Entry 9B7O (electron microscopy, 2.86 A resolution); this record covers chains C and F of the 8 polymer chains in the assembly.

[Chain C (and F)]
Name: Capsid protein VP1
Source organism: Adeno-associated virus
Notes: chain F of this document is another copy of the same molecule, construct and numbering; everything in this record applies to it too
UniProtKB: Q6JC22 (Q6JC22_9VIRU); numbering as in UniProt (aligned over 203-736)
Amino-acid sequence (534 residues; numbered 203 to 736; the number before each row is that of its first residue):
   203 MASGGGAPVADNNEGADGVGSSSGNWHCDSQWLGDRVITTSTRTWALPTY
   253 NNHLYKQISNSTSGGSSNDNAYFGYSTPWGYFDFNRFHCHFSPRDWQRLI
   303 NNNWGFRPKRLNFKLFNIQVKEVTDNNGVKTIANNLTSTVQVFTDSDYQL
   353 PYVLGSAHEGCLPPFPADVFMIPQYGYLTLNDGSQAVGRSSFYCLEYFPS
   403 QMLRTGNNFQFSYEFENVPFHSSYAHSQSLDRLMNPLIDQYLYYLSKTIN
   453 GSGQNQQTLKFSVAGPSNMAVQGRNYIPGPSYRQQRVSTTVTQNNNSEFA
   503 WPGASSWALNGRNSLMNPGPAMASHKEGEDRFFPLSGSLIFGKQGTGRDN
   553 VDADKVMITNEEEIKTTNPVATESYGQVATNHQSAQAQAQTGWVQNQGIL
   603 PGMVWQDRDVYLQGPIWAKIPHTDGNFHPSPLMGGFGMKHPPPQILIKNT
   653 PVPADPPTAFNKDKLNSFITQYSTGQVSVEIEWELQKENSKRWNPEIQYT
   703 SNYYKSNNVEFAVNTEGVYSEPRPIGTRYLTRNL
Not modelled in the structure: 203-220, 326-333, 655-669 (chain F: 203-220, 324-333, 399, 655-669)
What the authors report for this chain:
  - mutagenesis - Q588R: abolished binding to Fab1-1

[Interface between chain C and chain F]
Residue-residue contacts (67):
  Asp231(C) with Lys693(F)
  Ser294(C) with Trp695(F)
  Pro295(C) with Trp695(F); Pro697(F)
  Arg296(C) with Glu690(F), salt bridge; Arg694(F); Trp695(F), hydrogen bond (backbone-backbone); Asn696(F); Glu698(F), salt bridge; Leu732(F)
  Gln299(C) with Pro697(F); Glu698(F), hydrogen bond (side chain-backbone); Gln700(F)
  Arg300(C) with Glu690(F), salt bridge; Ser692(F)
  Asn303(C) with Gln700(F)
  Asn304(C) with Asn304(F), hydrogen bond
  Pro366(C) with Trp695(F)
  Pro368(C) with Trp695(F)
  Glu529(C) with Tyr705(F), hydrogen bond
  Glu690(C) with Arg296(F), salt bridge
  Lys693(C) with Asp231(F)
  Arg694(C) with Arg296(F)
  Trp695(C) with Ser294(F); Pro295(F); Arg296(F), hydrogen bond (backbone-backbone); Pro366(F); Pro368(F); Phe713(F); Tyr721(F), hydrogen bond
  Asn696(C) with Arg296(F); Val711(F); Glu712(F); Phe713(F)
  Pro697(C) with Pro295(F); Gln299(F); Tyr701(F), hydrophobic; Ser703(F), hydrogen bond (backbone-side chain); Phe713(F)
  Glu698(C) with Arg296(F), salt bridge; Gln299(F), hydrogen bond (backbone-side chain); Ser703(F), hydrogen bond (backbone-backbone)
  Ile699(C) with Thr702(F); Ser703(F); Tyr705(F), hydrophobic
  Gln700(C) with Gln299(F); Asn303(F); Tyr701(F); Thr702(F), hydrogen bond (backbone-side chain)
  Tyr701(C) with Pro697(F), hydrophobic; Gln700(F)
  Thr702(C) with Glu698(F); Ile699(F); Gln700(F), hydrogen bond (side chain-backbone); Thr702(F)
  Ser703(C) with Pro697(F); Glu698(F), hydrogen bond (backbone-backbone); Ile699(F)
  Tyr705(C) with Ile699(F), hydrophobic; Gln700(F), hydrogen bond (side chain-backbone)
  Val711(C) with Asn696(F)
  Glu712(C) with Asn696(F)
  Phe713(C) with Trp695(F); Asn696(F); Pro697(F)
  Tyr721(C) with Trp695(F), hydrogen bond
  Leu732(C) with Arg296(F)
Also at the interface, not in a pair above, chain C (34 interface residues in all): Cys230, Phe367, Glu564, Lys567, Ser692
Also at the interface, not in a pair above, chain F (31 interface residues in all): Cys230, Arg300, Phe367

[Summary]
34 residues of chain C and 31 residues of chain F are in contact; the contacts include 14 hydrogen bonds and 5
salt bridges. Polar pairs include Arg296(C)-Glu690(F), Arg296(C)-Glu698(F) and Arg300(C)-Glu690(F). From the
paper: Q588R of chain C abolishes binding to Fab1-1.
Chain C and chain F are both Capsid protein VP1 (Adeno-associated virus); the structure, Fab2-5 in complex
with the capsid of Adeno-associated virus type 9, was determined by electron microscopy (same publication as
9B6N, 9B6O, 9B6Q, 9B6R, 9B6S, 9B6T and 9 further entries).
